PDB entry 9ICV | X-ray diffraction, 2.70 A resolution | chains P and A of the 3 polymer chains in the assembly

== Chain P ==
Molecule: 8-nt DNA strand
Sequence (8 nucleotides; row label = number of the first residue in the row):
     1 TCTAATGA
Bound ions: Na+: DT6 (shared with Thr101(A), Val103(A), Ile106(A) of chain A)

== Chain A ==
Molecule: Protein (DNA polymerase beta (e.c.2.7.7.7))
Source organism: Homo sapiens
UniProtKB: P06746 (DPOB_HUMAN); residues 2-335 here correspond to UniProt positions 1-334 (UniProt number = residue number - 1)
Amino-acid sequence (335 residues; each row starts with the number of its first residue):
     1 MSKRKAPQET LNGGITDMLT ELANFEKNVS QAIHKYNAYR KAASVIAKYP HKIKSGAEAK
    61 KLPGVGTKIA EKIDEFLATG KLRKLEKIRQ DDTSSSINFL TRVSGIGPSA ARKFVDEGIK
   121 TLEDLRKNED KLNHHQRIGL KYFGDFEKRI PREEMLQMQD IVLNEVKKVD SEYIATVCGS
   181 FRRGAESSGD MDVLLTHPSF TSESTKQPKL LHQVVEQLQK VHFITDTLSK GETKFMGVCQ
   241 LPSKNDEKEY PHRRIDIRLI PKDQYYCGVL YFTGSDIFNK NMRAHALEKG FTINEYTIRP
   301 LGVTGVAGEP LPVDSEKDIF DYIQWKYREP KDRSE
Not modelled in the structure: 1-8
Bound ions: Zn2+ site 1: His51, His134; Na+ site 1: Lys60, Leu62; Na+ site 2: Thr101, Val103, Ile106 (shared with DT6(P) of chain P); Zn2+ site 2: Asp190, Asp192 (together with 2'-deoxyadenosine 5'-triphosphate); Zn2+ site 3 near Asp192 (its only coordinating residue here)
Ligand contacts: 2'-deoxyadenosine 5'-triphosphate (DTP): Arg149, Gly179, Ser180, Arg183, Ser188, Gly189, Asp190
Curated features (UniProtKB/Swiss-Prot):
  - binding site (K(+)): Lys61
  - binding site (Na(+)): Lys61

== How chain P and chain A interact ==
Residue-residue contacts - 13 pairs, chain P then chain A:
  DA4(P) with Ser109(A), phosphate contact
  DA5(P) with Gly105(A), sugar contact; Gly107(A), hydrogen bond to the phosphate; Pro108(A), phosphate contact; Ser109(A), hydrogen bond to the phosphate; Ala110(A), hydrogen bond to the phosphate
  DT6(P) with Val103(A), phosphate contact; Ser104(A), phosphate contact; Gly105(A), hydrogen bond to the phosphate; Ile106(A), hydrogen bond to the phosphate; Lys234(A), hydrogen bond to the base
  DG7(P) with Arg254(A), salt bridge to the phosphate
  DA8(P) with Asp190(A), phosphate contact
Also at the interface, not in a pair above, chain A (16 interface residues in all): Thr101, His135, Asp192, Met236, Asp256

== Overview ==
5 residues of chain P and 16 residues of chain A are in contact, with 6 hydrogen bonds and 1 salt bridge.
Among the polar pairs are DT6(P)-Lys234(A), DA5(P)-Gly107(A) and DA5(P)-Ser109(A). Chain A binds
2'-deoxyadenosine 5'-triphosphate.
Here chain P is an 8-nt DNA strand and chain A is Protein (DNA polymerase beta (e.c.2.7.7.7)) (Homo sapiens).
Entry 9ICV (DNA polymerase beta (e.c.2.7.7.7)/DNA complex + 2'-deoxyadenosine-5'-triphosphate, soaked in the
presence of datp and ZNCL2) was determined by X-ray diffraction (same publication as 1ZQT, 7ICE, 7ICF, 7ICG,
7ICH, 7ICI and 39 further entries).
